Entry 8DDX (electron microscopy, 3.80 A resolution); this record covers chains D and I of the 10 polymer chains in the assembly.

Chain D:
Protein: Transient receptor potential cation channel, subfamily M, member 3
Organism: Mus musculus
UniProtKB: Q5F4S7 (Q5F4S7_MOUSE); residue numbers follow UniProt; this construct covers 2-1371
Chain sequence (1370 residues; numbered 2 to 1371; the number before each row is that of its first residue):
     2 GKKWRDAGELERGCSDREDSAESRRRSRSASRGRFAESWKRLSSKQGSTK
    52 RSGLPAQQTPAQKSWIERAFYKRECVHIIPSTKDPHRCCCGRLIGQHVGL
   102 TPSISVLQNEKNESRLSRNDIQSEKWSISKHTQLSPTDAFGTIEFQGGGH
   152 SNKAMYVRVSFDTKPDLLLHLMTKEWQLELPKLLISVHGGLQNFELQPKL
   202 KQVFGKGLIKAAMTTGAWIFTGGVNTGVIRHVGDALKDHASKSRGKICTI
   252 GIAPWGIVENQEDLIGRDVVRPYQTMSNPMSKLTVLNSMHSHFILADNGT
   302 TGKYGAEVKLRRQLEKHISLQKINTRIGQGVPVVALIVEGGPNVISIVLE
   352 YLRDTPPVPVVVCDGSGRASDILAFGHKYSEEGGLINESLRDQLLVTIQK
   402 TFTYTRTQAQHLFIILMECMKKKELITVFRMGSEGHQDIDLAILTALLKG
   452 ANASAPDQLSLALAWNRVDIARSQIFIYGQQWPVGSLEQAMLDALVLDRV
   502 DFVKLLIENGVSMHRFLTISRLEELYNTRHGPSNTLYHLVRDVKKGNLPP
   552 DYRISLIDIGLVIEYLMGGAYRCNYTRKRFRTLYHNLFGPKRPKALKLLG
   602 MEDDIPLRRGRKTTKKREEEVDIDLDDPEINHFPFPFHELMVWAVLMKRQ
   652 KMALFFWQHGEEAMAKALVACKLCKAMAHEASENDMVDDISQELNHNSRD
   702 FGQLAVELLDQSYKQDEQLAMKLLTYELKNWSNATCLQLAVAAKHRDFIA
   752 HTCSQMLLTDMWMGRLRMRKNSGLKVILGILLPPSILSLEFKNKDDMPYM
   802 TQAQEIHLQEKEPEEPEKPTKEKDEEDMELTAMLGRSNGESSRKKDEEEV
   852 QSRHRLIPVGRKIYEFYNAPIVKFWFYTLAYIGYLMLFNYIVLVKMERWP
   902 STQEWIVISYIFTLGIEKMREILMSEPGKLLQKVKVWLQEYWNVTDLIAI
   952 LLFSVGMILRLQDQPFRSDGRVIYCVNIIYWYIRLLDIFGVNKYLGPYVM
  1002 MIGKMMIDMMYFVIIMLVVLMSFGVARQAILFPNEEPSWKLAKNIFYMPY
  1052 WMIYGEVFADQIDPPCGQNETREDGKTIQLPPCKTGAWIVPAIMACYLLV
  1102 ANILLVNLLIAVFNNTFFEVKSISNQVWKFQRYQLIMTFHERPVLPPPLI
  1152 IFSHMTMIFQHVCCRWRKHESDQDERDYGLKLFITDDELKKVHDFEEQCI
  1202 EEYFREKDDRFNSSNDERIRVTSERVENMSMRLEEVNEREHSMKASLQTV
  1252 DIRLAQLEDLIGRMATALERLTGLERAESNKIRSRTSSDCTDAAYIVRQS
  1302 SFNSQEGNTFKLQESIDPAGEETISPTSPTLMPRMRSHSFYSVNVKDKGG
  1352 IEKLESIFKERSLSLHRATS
Not modelled in the structure: 2-128, 383-396, 605-623, 795-860, 1068-1079, 1165-1176, 1244-1371
Residues lining bound ligands:
  - 1,2-diacyl-glycerol-3-sn-phosphate (3PH), molecule 1: Glu941, Tyr942, Trp943, Thr946, Ile949, Val977, Ile980, Tyr981, Ile984, Leu987, Val1000, Gly1004, Met1007, Gln1132
  - 1,2-diacyl-glycerol-3-sn-phosphate (3PH), molecule 2: Val1020, Phe1024, Ile1094, Tyr1098, Val1101
  - 9Z9 ((3beta,14beta,17beta,25R)-3-[4-methoxy-3-(methoxymethyl)butoxy]spirost-5-en), molecule 1: Met887, Asn890, Tyr891, Leu894, Tyr983
  - 9Z9, molecule 2: Pro1038, Ser1039, Trp1040, Leu1042, Ala1043
  - PIO ([(2R)-2-octanoyloxy-3-[oxidanyl-[(1R,2R,3S,4R,5R,6S)-2,3,6-tris(oxidanyl)-4,5-diphosphonooxy-cyclohexyl]oxy-phosphoryl]oxy-propyl] octanoate): Ser773, Trp876, Thr879, Ile883, Ile989, Phe990, Asn993, Lys994, Tyr995, Leu996

Chain I:
Protein: Guanine nucleotide-binding protein G(I)/G(S)/G(T) subunit beta-1
Organism: Homo sapiens
UniProtKB: P62873 (GBB1_HUMAN); numbering as in UniProt (aligned over 1-340)
Chain sequence (340 residues; numbered 1 to 340; the number before each row is that of its first residue):
     1 MSELDQLRQEAEQLKNQIRDARKACADATLSQITNNIDPVGRIQMRTRRT
    51 LRGHLAKIYAMHWGTDSRLLVSASQDGKLIIWDSYTTNKVHAIPLRSSWV
   101 MTCAYAPSGNYVACGGLDNICSIYNLKTREGNVRVSRELAGHTGYLSCCR
   151 FLDDNQIVTSSGDTTCALWDIETGQQTTTFTGHTGDVMSLSLAPDTRLFV
   201 SGACDASAKLWDVREGMCRQTFTGHESDINAICFFPNGNAFATGSDDATC
   251 RLFDLRADQELMTYSHDNIICGITSVSFSKSGRLLLAGYDDFNCNVWDAL
   301 KADRAGVLAGHDNRVSCLGVTDDGMAVATGSWDSFLKIWN
Not modelled in the structure: 1-3
Curated features (UniProtKB/Swiss-Prot):
  - modified residue: Ser2 (N-acetylserine), His266 (Phosphohistidine)
  - natural variant: Leu30 (L30F: In MRD42; uncertain significance), Arg52 (R52G: In MRD42), Gly64 (G64V: In MRD42), Asp76 (D76E: In MRD42; D76G: In MRD42), Gly77 (G77S: In MRD42), Lys78 (K78R: In MRD42), Ile80 (I80N: In MRD42; I80T: In MRD42), His91 (H91R: In MRD42; uncertain significance), Ala92 (A92T: In MRD42), Pro94 (P94S: In MRD42), Leu95 (L95P: In MRD42), Arg96 (R96L: In MRD42), 5 further natural variant entries in UniProt

How chain D and chain I interact:
Residue-residue contacts (38):
  Lys546(D) - Lys78(I)
  Lys546(D) - Lys89(I)
  Lys546(D) - Ala92(I)
  Asn548(D) - Ala92(I)  hydrogen bond (side chain-backbone)
  Asn548(D) - Ile93(I)
  Asn548(D) - Pro94(I)
  Leu549(D) - Pro94(I)  hydrophobic
  Pro550(D) - Pro94(I)
  Pro550(D) - Arg96(I)
  Asp552(D) - Arg96(I)  hydrogen bond (backbone-side chain)
  Tyr553(D) - Arg96(I)
  His586(D) - Trp99(I)
  Phe589(D) - Trp99(I)
  Phe589(D) - Leu117(I)
  Gly590(D) - Leu117(I)
  Lys592(D) - Asn119(I)  hydrogen bond
  Lys592(D) - Thr143(I)  hydrogen bond (side chain-backbone)
  Arg593(D) - Tyr145(I)
  Arg593(D) - Gly162(I)  hydrogen bond (side chain-backbone)
  Arg593(D) - Asp186(I)  salt bridge
  Lys595(D) - Asp186(I)
  Ala596(D) - Leu117(I)  hydrophobic
  Lys598(D) - Asn230(I)
  Lys598(D) - Asp246(I)  salt bridge
  Leu599(D) - Tyr59(I)
  Leu599(D) - Met101(I)
  Leu599(D) - Tyr145(I)  hydrophobic
  Leu599(D) - Met188(I)  hydrophobic
  Leu599(D) - Trp332(I)
  Leu600(D) - Lys57(I)
  Leu600(D) - Tyr59(I)  hydrogen bond (backbone-side chain)
  Leu600(D) - Gln75(I)
  Leu600(D) - Trp99(I)
  Leu600(D) - Met101(I)
  Leu600(D) - Leu117(I)  hydrophobic
  Leu600(D) - Trp332(I)
  Gly601(D) - Lys57(I)  hydrogen bond (backbone-side chain)
  Gly601(D) - Trp332(I)
Interface residues without a listed pair, chain D (22 interface residues in all): Lys545, Pro551, Tyr585, Met602, Glu603
Interface residues without a listed pair, chain I (26 interface residues in all): Leu95, Val135, Cys204, Asp228, Asn313

In short:
22 residues of chain D face 26 of chain I across their interface, with 7 hydrogen bonds and 2 salt bridges.
Among the polar pairs are Arg593(D)-Asp186(I), Lys598(D)-Asp246(I) and Asn548(D)-Ala92(I). Chain D binds
1,2-diacyl-glycerol-3-sn-phosphate, compound 9Z9 and compound PIO.
Here chain D is Transient receptor potential cation channel, subfamily M, member 3 (Mus musculus) and chain I
is Guanine nucleotide-binding protein G(I)/G(S)/G(T) subunit beta-1 (Homo sapiens). Entry 8DDX (cryo-EM
structure of TRPM3 ion channel in complex with Gbg in the presence of PIP2, tethered ...) was determined by
electron microscopy (same publication as 8DDQ, 8DDR, 8DDS, 8DDT, 8DDU, 8DDV and 4 further entries).
